Entry 2YNN (X-ray diffraction, 1.78 A resolution); this record covers chains A and P.

Chain A:
Name: Coatomer subunit beta'
Organism: Saccharomyces cerevisiae
Notes: fragment: wd40-repeat domain, residues 1-304
UniProtKB: P41811 (COPB2_YEAST); numbering as in UniProt (aligned over 1-304)
Sequence (304 residues; each row starts with the number of its first residue):
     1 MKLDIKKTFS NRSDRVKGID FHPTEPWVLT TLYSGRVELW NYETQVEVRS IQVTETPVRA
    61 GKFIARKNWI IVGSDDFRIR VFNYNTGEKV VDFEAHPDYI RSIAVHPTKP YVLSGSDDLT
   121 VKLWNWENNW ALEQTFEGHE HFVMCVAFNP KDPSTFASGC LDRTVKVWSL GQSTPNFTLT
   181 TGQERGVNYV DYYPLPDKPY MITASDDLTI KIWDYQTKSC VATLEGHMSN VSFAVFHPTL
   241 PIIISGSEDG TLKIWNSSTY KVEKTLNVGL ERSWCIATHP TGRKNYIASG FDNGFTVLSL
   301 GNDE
Disordered / not traced: 1, 302-304
What the authors report for this chain:
  - mutagenesis - D98A/D117A (K_D_ < 300 uM): abolished binding to RQEIIKTKLL
  - mutagenesis - D98A/D117A: abolished binding to Ktktn motif (chain P)

Chain P:
Name: Ktktn motif
Sequence (8 residues; numbered 1 to 8; the number before each row is that of its first residue):
     1 CTFKTKTN

How chain A and chain P interact:
Contacting residue pairs - 12 pairs, chain A then chain P:
  Arg15(A) - Asn8(P)  hydrogen bond (side chain-backbone)
  Lys17(A) - Asn8(P)  hydrogen bond (side chain-backbone)
  Tyr33(A) - Thr7(P)  hydrogen bond (side chain-backbone)
  Tyr33(A) - Asn8(P)
  Arg59(A) - Thr7(P)  hydrogen bond (side chain-backbone)
  Arg59(A) - Asn8(P)  hydrogen bond (side chain-backbone)
  Arg101(A) - Lys6(P)  hydrogen bond (side chain-backbone)
  Met144(A) - Lys6(P)
  Asn188(A) - Lys6(P)  hydrogen bond
  Asp206(A) - Lys6(P)  salt bridge
  Arg272(A) - Asn8(P)
  Trp274(A) - Asn8(P)
Other interface residues (no listed pair), chain A (15 interface residues in all): Tyr99, Phe142, Leu161, Asn230, Glu248
Other interface residues (no listed pair), chain P (4 interface residues in all): Thr5
Disulfides between the chains: Cys220(A)-Cys1(P)
The authors on this interface:
  - residue pairs: Arg15(A)-Asn8(P), Lys17(A)-Asn8(P), Arg59(A)-Asn8(P), Asp206(A)-Lys6(P), Glu248(A)-Lys6(P)
  - interface residues, chain A: Arg15(A), Lys17(A), Arg59(A), Arg101(A), Asp206(A), Glu248(A)

Overview:
Chain A and chain P form an interface of 15 and 4 residues respectively; the contacts include 1 disulfide
bond, 7 hydrogen bonds and 1 salt bridge. Polar contacts include Asp206(A)-Lys6(P), Arg15(A)-Asn8(P) and
Lys17(A)-Asn8(P). The authors report contacts between Arg15(A) and Asn8(P), Lys17(A) and Asn8(P) and Arg59(A)
and Asn8(P) among others. The paper reports that D98A/D117A of chain A abolish binding to RQEIIKTKLL;
interface residues Arg15(A), Lys17(A) and Arg59(A) among others.
Chain A is Coatomer subunit beta' (Saccharomyces cerevisiae) and chain P is Ktktn motif; the structure, yeast
betaprime COP 1-304 with KTKTN motif, was determined by X-ray diffraction together with 2YNO and 2YNP from the
same study.
